Entry 8UAI (X-ray diffraction, 1.92 A resolution); this record covers chains B and D of the 6 polymer chains in the assembly.

== Chain B ==
Name: 11S globulin 2
Organism: Corylus avellana
Amino-acid sequence (494 residues; row label = number of the first residue in the row):
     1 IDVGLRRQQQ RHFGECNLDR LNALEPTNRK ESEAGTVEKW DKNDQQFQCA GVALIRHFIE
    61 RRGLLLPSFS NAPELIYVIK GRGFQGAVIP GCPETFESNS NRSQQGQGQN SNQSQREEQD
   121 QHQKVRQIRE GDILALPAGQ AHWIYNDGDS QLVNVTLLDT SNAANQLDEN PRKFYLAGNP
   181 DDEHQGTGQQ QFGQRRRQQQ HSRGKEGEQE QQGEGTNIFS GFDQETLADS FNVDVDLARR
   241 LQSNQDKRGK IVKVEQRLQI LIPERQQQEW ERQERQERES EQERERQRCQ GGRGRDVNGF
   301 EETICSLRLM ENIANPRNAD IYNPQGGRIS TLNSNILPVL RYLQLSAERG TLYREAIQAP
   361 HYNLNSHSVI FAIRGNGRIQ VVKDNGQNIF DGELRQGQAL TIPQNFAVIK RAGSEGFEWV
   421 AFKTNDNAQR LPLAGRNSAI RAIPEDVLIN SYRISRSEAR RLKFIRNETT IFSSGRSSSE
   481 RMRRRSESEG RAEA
Disordered / not traced: 1-9, 103-118, 182-214, 270-298, 475-494
Cystine bridges: Cys-16/Cys-49, Cys-92/Cys-305

== Chain D ==
Name: 11S globulin 1
Organism: Corylus avellana
UniProt: Q8W1C2 (Q8W1C2_CORAV); residues 1-493 here correspond to UniProt positions 23-515 (UniProt number = residue number + 22)
Amino-acid sequence (493 residues; each row starts with the number of its first residue):
     1 IDVGLRRQQQ RHFGECNLDR LNALEPTNRI EAEAGQIESW DHNDQQFQCA GVAVIRRTIE
    61 PNGLLLPQYS NAPKLIYIER GRGITGVLFP GCPETFEDPQ QQSQQGQRQG QGQSQRSEQD
   121 RHQKIRHFRE GDIIALPAGV AHWIYNDGDS PVVTVSLLHT NNYANQLDEN PRHFYLAGNP
   181 DDEHQRQGQQ QFGQRRRQQQ HSHGEQGEQE QQGEGNNVFS GFDAEFLADA FNVDVDTARR
   241 LQSNQDKRRN IVKVEGRLQQ VRPERSRQEW ERQERQERES EQERERQRRQ GGRGRDVNGF
   301 EETICSLRLR ENIGTRSRAD IYTEQVGRIN TVNSNTLPVL RWLQLSAERG DLQREGLYVP
   361 HWNLNAHSVV YAIRGRARVQ VVDDNGNTVF DDELRQGQVL TIPQNFAVAK RAESEGFEWV
   421 AFKTNDNAQI SPLAGRTSAI RALPDDVLAN AFQISRSEAR RLKYNRQETT LVRSSRSSSE
   481 RKRRSESEGR AEA
Disordered / not traced: 1-13, 102-118, 187-211, 290-298, 478-493
Sequence notes: conflict Asp-2 (Asn24 in Q8W1C2), His-12 (Tyr34 in Q8W1C2), Gly-35 (Cys57 in Q8W1C2), Lys-74 (Glu96 in Q8W1C2), Ile-144 (Cys166 in Q8W1C2), Gln-260 (Val282 in Q8W1C2), Gly-314 (Cys336 in Q8W1C2), Ser-457 (Glu479 in Q8W1C2)
Cystine bridges: Cys-16/Cys-49, Cys-92/Cys-305

== Interface between chain B and chain D ==
Contacting residue pairs (144; chain B residue first):
  Arg-62(B) / Arg-284(D)
  Arg-82(B) / Ser-280(D)
  Arg-82(B) / Glu-281(D)  salt bridge
  Arg-82(B) / Arg-284(D)
  Pro-93(B) / Thr-437(D)
  Glu-94(B) / Arg-436(D)  hydrogen bond (backbone-side chain)
  Glu-94(B) / Thr-469(D)
  Thr-95(B) / Asp-320(D)  hydrogen bond (side chain-backbone)
  Thr-95(B) / Ile-321(D)
  Thr-95(B) / Tyr-322(D)  hydrogen bond (backbone-backbone)
  Phe-96(B) / Ala-319(D)
  Phe-96(B) / Asp-320(D)
  Phe-96(B) / Tyr-322(D)
  Glu-97(B) / Tyr-322(D)  hydrogen bond (backbone-backbone)
  Glu-97(B) / Thr-323(D)  hydrogen bond
  Glu-97(B) / Glu-324(D)  hydrogen bond (backbone-backbone)
  Glu-97(B) / Arg-436(D)  salt bridge
  Glu-97(B) / Glu-468(D)
  Glu-97(B) / Thr-469(D)  hydrogen bond (side chain-backbone)
  Ser-98(B) / Thr-323(D)
  Ser-98(B) / Glu-468(D)
  Asn-99(B) / Thr-323(D)
  Asn-99(B) / Glu-324(D)
  Asn-99(B) / Gln-325(D)
  Asn-99(B) / Val-326(D)
  Asn-99(B) / Glu-468(D)
  Asn-99(B) / Arg-473(D)
  Ser-100(B) / Arg-466(D)  hydrogen bond
  Ser-100(B) / Gln-467(D)
  Ser-100(B) / Glu-468(D)  hydrogen bond
  Asn-101(B) / Arg-466(D)  hydrogen bond
  Asn-101(B) / Glu-468(D)
  Asn-101(B) / Val-472(D)
  Asn-101(B) / Arg-473(D)
  Arg-102(B) / Gln-325(D)  hydrogen bond (backbone-side chain)
  Gln-121(B) / Arg-436(D)
  Lys-124(B) / Asp-320(D)  hydrogen bond (side chain-backbone)
  Gln-127(B) / Glu-281(D)
  Gln-127(B) / Ser-317(D)  hydrogen bond
  Arg-129(B) / Trp-270(D)
  Arg-129(B) / Glu-277(D)  salt bridge
  Glu-130(B) / Trp-270(D)
  Glu-130(B) / Gln-273(D)  hydrogen bond
  Asp-147(B) / Arg-284(D)  salt bridge
  Arg-257(B) / Arg-284(D)
  Arg-257(B) / Arg-288(D)
  Leu-261(B) / Tyr-322(D)  hydrophobic
  Leu-261(B) / Glu-324(D)
  Ile-262(B) / Ser-317(D)
  Ile-262(B) / Tyr-322(D)  hydrogen bond (backbone-side chain)
  Pro-263(B) / Arg-316(D)
  Pro-263(B) / Ser-317(D)
  Pro-263(B) / Ala-319(D)  hydrophobic
  Pro-263(B) / Tyr-322(D)  hydrophobic
  Glu-264(B) / Gln-282(D)
  Glu-264(B) / Glu-285(D)
  Glu-264(B) / Arg-316(D)  salt bridge
  Arg-265(B) / Glu-285(D)
  Arg-265(B) / Arg-288(D)
  Gln-266(B) / Glu-285(D)  hydrogen bond (backbone-side chain)
  Gln-266(B) / Glu-324(D)
  Gln-266(B) / Gln-325(D)
  Gln-267(B) / Glu-324(D)  hydrogen bond (backbone-side chain)
  Gln-268(B) / Arg-288(D)  hydrogen bond (side chain-backbone)
  Gln-268(B) / Arg-289(D)
  Thr-303(B) / Asn-335(D)
  Ser-306(B) / Asn-335(D)  hydrogen bond
  Ser-306(B) / Thr-336(D)
  Leu-307(B) / Asn-335(D)
  Arg-308(B) / Arg-308(D)
  Arg-308(B) / Glu-311(D)  salt bridge
  Arg-308(B) / Arg-318(D)
  Arg-308(B) / Asn-335(D)  hydrogen bond (backbone-backbone)
  Arg-308(B) / Thr-336(D)
  Met-310(B) / Arg-318(D)
  Glu-311(B) / Arg-308(D)  salt bridge
  Asn-312(B) / Trp-270(D)
  Ala-314(B) / Trp-270(D)
  Asn-315(B) / Trp-270(D)
  Pro-316(B) / Pro-263(D)
  Pro-316(B) / Ser-266(D)
  Pro-316(B) / Trp-270(D)
  Arg-317(B) / His-127(D)
  Arg-317(B) / Arg-267(D)
  Arg-317(B) / Trp-270(D)
  Arg-317(B) / Glu-271(D)  salt bridge
  Arg-317(B) / Glu-274(D)  salt bridge
  Asn-318(B) / Arg-310(D)
  Ala-319(B) / Phe-96(D)
  Asp-320(B) / Thr-95(D)  hydrogen bond (backbone-side chain)
  Asp-320(B) / Phe-96(D)
  Asp-320(B) / Ser-306(D)  hydrogen bond
  Ile-321(B) / Thr-95(D)
  Ile-321(B) / Glu-301(D)
  Tyr-322(B) / Thr-95(D)  hydrogen bond (backbone-backbone)
  Tyr-322(B) / Phe-96(D)
  Tyr-322(B) / Glu-97(D)  hydrogen bond (backbone-backbone)
  Tyr-322(B) / Val-261(D)  hydrophobic
  Tyr-322(B) / Arg-262(D)
  Tyr-322(B) / Pro-263(D)
  Asn-323(B) / Glu-97(D)
  Asn-323(B) / Pro-99(D)
  Pro-324(B) / Glu-97(D)
  Pro-324(B) / Asp-98(D)
  Pro-324(B) / Val-261(D)
  Gln-325(B) / Pro-99(D)
  Arg-328(B) / Ser-266(D)
  Thr-331(B) / Glu-302(D)  hydrogen bond (side chain-backbone)
  Asn-333(B) / Glu-302(D)  hydrogen bond (side chain-backbone)
  Asn-333(B) / Thr-303(D)
  Ser-334(B) / Pro-338(D)
  Asn-335(B) / Thr-303(D)
  Asn-335(B) / Ile-304(D)
  Asn-335(B) / Leu-307(D)
  Asn-335(B) / Arg-308(D)  hydrogen bond (backbone-backbone)
  Asn-335(B) / Pro-338(D)
  Ile-336(B) / Ser-306(D)
  Ile-336(B) / Arg-308(D)  hydrogen bond (backbone-side chain)
  Ile-336(B) / Pro-338(D)
  Pro-338(B) / Ser-334(D)
  Pro-338(B) / Asn-335(D)
  Pro-338(B) / Thr-336(D)
  Pro-338(B) / Pro-338(D)  hydrophobic
  Asn-427(B) / Thr-303(D)
  Ala-428(B) / Glu-302(D)
  Gln-429(B) / Phe-300(D)
  Gln-429(B) / Glu-302(D)
  Arg-430(B) / Gly-299(D)  hydrogen bond (backbone-backbone)
  Arg-430(B) / Glu-301(D)  salt bridge
  Arg-430(B) / Glu-302(D)  salt bridge
  Arg-436(B) / Glu-94(D)  hydrogen bond (side chain-backbone)
  Arg-436(B) / Glu-97(D)  salt bridge
  Arg-436(B) / Arg-121(D)
  Asn-437(B) / Pro-93(D)
  Ile-465(B) / Gln-100(D)  hydrogen bond (backbone-side chain)
  Arg-466(B) / Gln-100(D)
  Asn-467(B) / Glu-97(D)
  Asn-467(B) / Gln-100(D)  hydrogen bond (backbone-side chain)
  Asn-467(B) / Arg-121(D)  hydrogen bond (backbone-side chain)
  Glu-468(B) / Glu-97(D)
  Glu-468(B) / Pro-99(D)
  Glu-468(B) / Gln-100(D)  hydrogen bond (side chain-backbone)
  Thr-469(B) / Glu-97(D)  hydrogen bond (backbone-side chain)
  Ser-473(B) / Pro-99(D)
Other interface residues (no listed pair), chain B (71 interface residues in all): Arg-126, Gly-148, Leu-337, Arg-341, Tyr-353, Thr-470
Other interface residues (no listed pair), chain D (69 interface residues in all): Lys-124, Ile-125, Arg-129, Arg-328, Asn-333, Leu-337, Arg-341, Leu-471

== Summary ==
Chain B and chain D form an interface of 71 and 69 residues respectively; the contacts include 35 hydrogen
bonds and 12 salt bridges. Among the polar pairs are Arg-82(B)/Glu-281(D), Glu-97(B)/Arg-436(D) and
Arg-129(B)/Glu-277(D).
Here chain B is 11S globulin 2 and chain D is 11S globulin 1, both from Corylus avellana. Entry 8UAI (Crystal
structure of hetero hexameric hazelnut allergen Cor a 9) was determined by X-ray diffraction.
